PDB entry 6RQF | electron microscopy, 3.58 A resolution | chains F and G of the 16 polymer chains in the assembly

== Chain F ==
Name: Cytochrome b6-f complex subunit 7
From: Spinacia oleracea
Reference sequence: P80883 (PETM_SPIOL); numbering as in UniProt (aligned over 1-36)
Chain sequence (36 residues; row label = number of the first residue in the row):
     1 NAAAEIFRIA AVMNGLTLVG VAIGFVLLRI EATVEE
Small-molecule neighbours: 6PL ((4S,7R)-4-hydroxy-N,N,N-trimethyl-9-oxo-7-[(palmitoyloxy)methyl]-3,5,8-trioxa-4-phosphahexacosan-1-aminium 4-oxide): Arg-8, Ile-9, Val-12, Met-13, Gly-15, Leu-16, Val-19

== Chain G ==
Name: Cytochrome b6-f complex subunit 5
From: Spinacia oleracea
Reference sequence: P69461 (PETG_SPIOL); numbering as in UniProt (aligned over 1-37)
Chain sequence (37 residues; numbered 1 to 37; the number before each row is that of its first residue):
     1 MIEVFLFGIV LGLIPITLAG LFVTAYLQYR RGDQLDL
Small-molecule neighbours:
  - 6PL ((4S,7R)-4-hydroxy-N,N,N-trimethyl-9-oxo-7-[(palmitoyloxy)methyl]-3,5,8-trioxa-4-phosphahexacosan-1-aminium 4-oxide): Phe-5, Ile-9, Leu-13
  - beta-carotene (BCR): Leu-13, Ile-16, Thr-17, Ala-19, Gly-20, Val-23, Leu-27, Leu-35

== How chain F and chain G interact ==
Residue-residue contacts (14):
  Glu-5(F) with Val-4(G)
  Ile-6(F) with Val-4(G), hydrophobic; Gly-8(G); Leu-11(G), hydrophobic
  Phe-7(F) with Leu-11(G), hydrophobic
  Ile-9(F) with Phe-5(G), hydrophobic; Gly-8(G)
  Ala-10(F) with Gly-8(G); Gly-12(G)
  Met-13(F) with Ile-9(G), hydrophobic; Leu-13(G), hydrophobic
  Asn-14(F) with Gly-12(G)
  Thr-17(F) with Ile-16(G)
  Leu-18(F) with Ile-16(G), hydrophobic
Also at the interface, not in a pair above, chain G (10 interface residues in all): Phe-7, Pro-15

== Summary ==
Chain F and chain G form an interface of 9 and 10 residues respectively. Compound 6PL is bound between chain F
and chain G. Ligands of chain G: beta-carotene.
Here chain F is Cytochrome b6-f complex subunit 7 and chain G is Cytochrome b6-f complex subunit 5, both from
Spinacia oleracea. Entry 6RQF (3.6 Angstrom cryo-EM structure of the dimeric cytochrome b6f complex from
Spinacia oleracea with natively bound ...) was determined by electron microscopy.
